PDB entry 6LVV | X-ray diffraction, 2.80 A resolution | chains A and D of the 4 polymer chains in the assembly

# Chain A
Molecule: N, N-dimethylformamidase large subunit
From: Paracoccus sp. SSG05
Notes: EC 3.5.1.56
Reference sequence: I6NT79 (I6NT79_9RHOB); residues 1-762 here = UniProt positions 1-762
Sequence (775 residues; numbered 1 to 775; the number before each row is that of its first residue):
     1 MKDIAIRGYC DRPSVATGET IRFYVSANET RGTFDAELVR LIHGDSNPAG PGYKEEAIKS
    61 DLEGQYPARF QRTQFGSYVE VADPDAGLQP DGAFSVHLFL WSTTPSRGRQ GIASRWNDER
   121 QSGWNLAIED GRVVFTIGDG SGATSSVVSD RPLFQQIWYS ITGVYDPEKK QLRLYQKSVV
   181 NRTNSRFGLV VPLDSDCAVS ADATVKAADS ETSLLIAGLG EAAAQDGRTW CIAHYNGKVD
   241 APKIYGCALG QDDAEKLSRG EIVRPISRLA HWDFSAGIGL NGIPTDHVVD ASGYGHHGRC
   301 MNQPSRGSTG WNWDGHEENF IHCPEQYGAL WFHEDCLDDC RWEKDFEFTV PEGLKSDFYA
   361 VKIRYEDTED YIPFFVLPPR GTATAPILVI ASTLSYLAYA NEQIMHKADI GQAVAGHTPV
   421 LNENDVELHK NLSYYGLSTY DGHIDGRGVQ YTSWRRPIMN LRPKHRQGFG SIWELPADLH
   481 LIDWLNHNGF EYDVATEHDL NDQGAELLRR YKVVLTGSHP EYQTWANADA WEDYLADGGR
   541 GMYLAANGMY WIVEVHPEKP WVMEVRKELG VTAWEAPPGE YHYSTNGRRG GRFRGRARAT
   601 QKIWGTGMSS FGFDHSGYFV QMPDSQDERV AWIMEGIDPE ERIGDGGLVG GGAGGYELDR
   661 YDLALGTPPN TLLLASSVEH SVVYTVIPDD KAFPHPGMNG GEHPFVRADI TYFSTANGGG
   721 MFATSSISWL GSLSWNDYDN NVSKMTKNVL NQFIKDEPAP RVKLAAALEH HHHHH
Unresolved in the structure: 763-775
Differences from the reference sequence: expression tag (763-775)
Bound ions: Fe ion: Tyr399, Tyr440, Glu521
From the paper describing this entry:
  - catalytic residues: His519
  - mutagenesis - Y440A, E521A: abolished catalytic activity
  - mutagenesis - S395A: unchanged catalytic activity on DMF
  - mutagenesis - H519A, N547A, E657A: abolished catalytic activity on DMF
  - catalytic residues: Asn547, Glu657 (proposed by the authors, not directly observed)

# Chain D
Molecule: N, N-dimethylformamidase small subunit
From: Paracoccus sp. SSG05
Notes: EC 3.5.1.56
Reference sequence: I6NWZ0 (I6NWZ0_9RHOB); residues 1-132 here = UniProt positions 1-132
Sequence (132 residues; each row starts with the number of its first residue):
     1 MTEASESCVR DPSNYRDRSA DWYAFYDERR RKEIIDIIDE HPEIVEEHAA NPFGYRKHPS
    61 PYLQRVHNYF RMQPTFGRYY IYSEREWDAY RIATIREFGE LPELGDERFK TEEEAMHAVF
   121 LRRIEDVRAE LA
Unresolved in the structure: 1-6, 132

# How chain A and chain D interact
Pairs across the interface (37; chain A residue first):
  Val620(A) - Phe25(D)  hydrophobic
  Pro623(A) - Asp21(D)
  Asp624(A) - Arg18(D)  salt bridge
  Asp624(A) - Asp21(D)
  Arg629(A) - Arg18(D)
  Tyr661(A) - Arg16(D)
  Tyr661(A) - Asp17(D)
  Tyr661(A) - Arg18(D)  hydrogen bond (side chain-backbone)
  Tyr661(A) - Ser19(D)
  Leu663(A) - Asp17(D)
  Pro669(A) - Tyr15(D)
  Asn670(A) - Tyr15(D)
  Thr671(A) - Arg18(D)  hydrogen bond (backbone-side chain)
  Leu672(A) - Arg18(D)
  Leu673(A) - Arg18(D)
  Ser676(A) - Trp22(D)
  Ser677(A) - Trp22(D)
  Val678(A) - Arg29(D)
  His695(A) - Met72(D)
  Pro696(A) - Asn68(D)
  Gly701(A) - Arg30(D)  hydrogen bond (backbone-side chain)
  Gly701(A) - Glu33(D)
  Gly701(A) - Arg65(D)
  Glu702(A) - Tyr26(D)  hydrogen bond (backbone-side chain)
  Glu702(A) - Arg30(D)  salt bridge
  Glu702(A) - Arg65(D)  salt bridge
  Glu702(A) - Asn68(D)  hydrogen bond
  Glu702(A) - Met72(D)
  His703(A) - Tyr26(D)  hydrogen bond (backbone-side chain)
  His703(A) - Met72(D)
  Pro704(A) - Trp22(D)  hydrogen bond (backbone-side chain)
  Pro704(A) - Tyr23(D)  hydrophobic
  Pro704(A) - Tyr26(D)
  Arg707(A) - Ser19(D)
  Arg707(A) - Trp22(D)
  Arg761(A) - Ser7(D)
  Arg761(A) - Cys8(D)  hydrogen bond
Interface residues without a listed pair, chain A (25 interface residues in all): Met622, Val682, Gly697
Interface residues without a listed pair, chain D (20 interface residues in all): Val9, Gln64

# Overview
Chain A and chain D form an interface of 25 and 20 residues respectively, with 8 hydrogen bonds and 3 salt
bridges. Among the polar pairs are Asp624(A)-Arg18(D), Glu702(A)-Arg30(D) and Glu702(A)-Arg65(D). From the
paper: catalytic residues His519(A), Asn547(A) and Glu657(A); H519A, N547A and E657A of chain A abolish
catalytic activity on DMF; 6 substitutions were tested in all.
Chain A is N, N-dimethylformamidase large subunit and chain D is N, N-dimethylformamidase small subunit, both
from Paracoccus sp. SSG05; the structure, N, N-dimethylformamidase, was determined by X-ray diffraction
together with 6LVB, 6LVC, 6LVD and 6LVE from the same study.
